PDB entry 7ZEW | solution NMR | chains A and B

# Chain A
Protein: Peptidyl-prolyl cis-trans isomerase E
From: Homo sapiens
Notes: EC 5.2.1.8
Reference sequence: Q9UNP9 (PPIE_HUMAN); residues 1-114 here = UniProt positions 1-114
Amino-acid sequence (117 residues; each row starts with the number of its first residue; note: 1 number in that range is skipped by the numbering (no residue carries it; nothing is unmodelled there); numbers below 1 keep their minus sign (Ala-3 is residue -3)):
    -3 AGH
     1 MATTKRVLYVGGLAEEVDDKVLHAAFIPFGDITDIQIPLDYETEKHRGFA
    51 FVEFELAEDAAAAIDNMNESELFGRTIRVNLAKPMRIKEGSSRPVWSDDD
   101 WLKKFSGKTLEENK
Sequence notes: expression tag (-3 to -1)
UniProt features mapped onto this chain:
  - modified residue (Phosphoserine): Ser91, Ser97
  - mutagenesis: Tyr9 (Y9A: Decreased affinity for RNA), Leu39 (L39A: Decreased affinity for KMT2A), Asp40 to Lys45 (Abolishes interaction with KMT2A), Glu42 (E42A: Slightly decreased affinity for KMT2A), Lys45 (K45A: No effect on interaction with KMT2A), Arg47 (R47A: No effect on interaction with KMT2A), Phe49 (F49A: Strongly decreased affinity for KMT2A. Decreased affinity for RNA), Phe51 (F51A: Impairs protein folding; F51D: Abolishes interaction with KMT2A. Abolishes inhibition of KMT2A activity)
Reported in the primary citation:
  - conformationally variable residues (helix shift): Trp101, Leu102, Phe105
  - post-translational modification sites: Lys83 (citing earlier work)

# Chain B
Molecule: 6-nt RNA strand
Sequence (6 nucleotides; row label = number of the first residue in the row):
     1 AAUAAA

# Interface between chain A and chain B
Residue-residue contacts - 33 pairs, chain A then chain B:
  Val7(A) - A4(B)  base contact
  Tyr9(A) - A1(B)  base contact
  Tyr9(A) - A2(B)  sugar contact
  Gln36(A) - A4(B)  base contact
  Gln36(A) - A5(B)  sugar contact
  Gln36(A) - A6(B)  phosphate contact
  Ile37(A) - A5(B)  phosphate contact
  Ile37(A) - A6(B)  phosphate contact
  Pro38(A) - A4(B)  sugar contact
  Pro38(A) - A6(B)  phosphate contact
  Leu39(A) - A5(B)  sugar contact
  Asp40(A) - U3(B)  base contact
  Tyr41(A) - U3(B)  sugar contact
  Tyr41(A) - A4(B)  phosphate contact
  Tyr41(A) - A5(B)  sugar contact
  Glu42(A) - U3(B)  base contact
  Glu44(A) - A5(B)  base contact
  Arg47(A) - A2(B)  phosphate contact
  Arg47(A) - U3(B)  phosphate contact
  Phe49(A) - A2(B)  sugar contact
  Phe51(A) - A2(B)  base contact
  Phe51(A) - A4(B)  base contact
  Asn80(A) - A1(B)  base contact
  Leu81(A) - A1(B)  base contact
  Ala82(A) - A1(B)  base contact
  Ala82(A) - A2(B)  base contact
  Lys83(A) - A1(B)  base contact
  Lys83(A) - A2(B)  base contact
  Met85(A) - A2(B)  base contact
  Met85(A) - A4(B)  phosphate contact
  Arg86(A) - A4(B)  phosphate contact
  Ile87(A) - A4(B)  base contact
  Lys88(A) - A4(B)  sugar contact
Also at the interface, not in a pair above, chain A (22 interface residues in all): Pro84

# Overview
22 residues of chain A and 6 residues of chain B are in contact. UniProt lists 11 mutagenesis sites on chain
A. The paper reports a modification site at Lys83(A); conformational variability at Trp101(A), Leu102(A) and
Phe105(A).
Chain A is Peptidyl-prolyl cis-trans isomerase E (Homo sapiens) and chain B is a 6-nt RNA strand; the
structure, Complex Cyp33-RRM : AAUAAA RNA, was determined by solution NMR together with 7ZEX, 7ZEY and 7ZEZ
from the same study.
